Entry 3ZBI (electron microscopy, 8.50 A resolution (very low resolution: no residue pairs are listed; an interface is given only as per-side residue counts)); this record covers chains A and D of the 42 polymer chains in the assembly.

== Chain A (and D) ==
Protein: Traf protein
Source organism: Escherichia coli
Notes: fragment: c-terminal domain, residues 171-386; chain D of this document is another copy of the same molecule, construct and numbering; everything in this record applies to it too
Reference sequence: Q46705 (Q46705_ECOLX); the construct lacks a stretch of the UniProt sequence, so the offset changes along the chain: 709-860 = UniProt 171-322; 861-904 = UniProt 343-386
Chain sequence (216 residues; each row starts with the number of its first residue; a row labelled like 860A-860T holds insertion residues (860A, then the next letters in order)):
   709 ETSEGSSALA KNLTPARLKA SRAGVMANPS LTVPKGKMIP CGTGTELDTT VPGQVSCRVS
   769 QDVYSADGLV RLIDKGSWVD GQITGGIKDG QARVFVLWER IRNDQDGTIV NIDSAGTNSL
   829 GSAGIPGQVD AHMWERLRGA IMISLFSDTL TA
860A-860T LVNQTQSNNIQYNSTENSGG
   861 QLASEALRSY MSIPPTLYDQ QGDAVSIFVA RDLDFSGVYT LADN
Not modelled in the structure: 860B-860T
Sequence notes: conflict Arg846 (Ala308 in Q46705)

== Interface between chain A and chain D ==
At this resolution (8 A) residue pairs are not listed: 49 residues of chain A and 53 of chain D lie at the interface.

== Overview ==
Chain A and chain D form an interface of 49 and 53 residues respectively.
Chain A and chain D are both Traf protein (Escherichia coli); the structure, Fitting result in the O-layer of
the subnanometer structure of the bacterial pKM101 type IV secretion ..., was determined by electron
microscopy (same publication as 2YPW and 3ZBJ).
